7S7H - chains B and D of the 8 polymer chains in the assembly; structure by X-ray diffraction, 2.40 A resolution.

== Chain B ==
Molecule: Methane monooxygenase beta chain
Organism: Methylosinus trichosporium OB3b
UniProtKB: A0A2D2D5X7 (A0A2D2D5X7_METTR); numbering as in UniProt (aligned over 4-395)
Sequence (392 residues; each row starts with the number of its first residue):
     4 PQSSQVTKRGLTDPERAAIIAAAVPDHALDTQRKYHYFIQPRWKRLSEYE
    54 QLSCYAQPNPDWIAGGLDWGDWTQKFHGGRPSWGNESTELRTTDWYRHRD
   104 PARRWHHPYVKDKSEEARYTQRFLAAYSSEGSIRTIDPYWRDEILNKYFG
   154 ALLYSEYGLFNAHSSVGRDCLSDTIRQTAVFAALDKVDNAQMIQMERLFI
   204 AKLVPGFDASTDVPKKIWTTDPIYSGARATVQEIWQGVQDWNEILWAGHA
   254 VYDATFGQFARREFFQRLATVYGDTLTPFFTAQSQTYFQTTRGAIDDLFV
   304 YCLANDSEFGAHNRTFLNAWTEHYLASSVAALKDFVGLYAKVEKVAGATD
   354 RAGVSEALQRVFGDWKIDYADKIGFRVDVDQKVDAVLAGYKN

== Chain D ==
Molecule: Methane monooxygenase regulatory protein B
Organism: Methylosinus trichosporium OB3b
UniProtKB: A0A2D2D0T8 (A0A2D2D0T8_METTR); residue numbers follow UniProt; this construct covers 3-133
Sequence (131 residues; numbered 3 to 133; the number before each row is that of its first residue):
     3 SAHNAYNAGIMQKTGKAFADEFFAEENQVVHESNAVVLVLMKSDEIDAII
    53 EDIVLKGGKAKNPSIVVEDKAGFWWIKADGAIEIDAAEAGELLGKPFSVY
   103 DLLINVASAVGRAYTLGTKFTITSELMGLDR
Construct notes: engineered mutation Ala109 (Ser in A0A2D2D0T8), Ala111 (Thr in A0A2D2D0T8)
What the authors report for this chain:
  - mutagenesis - S109A/T111A (3-4 fold): increased catalytic activity on substrates larger than methane (citing earlier work)
  - mutagenesis - T111A: increased catalytic activity on ethane (citing earlier work)

== How chain B and chain D interact ==
Contacting residue pairs (13; chain B residue first):
  Gln5(B) with Glu70(D); Asp71(D), hydrogen bond (side chain-backbone)
  Ser6(B) with Ala7(D); Tyr8(D), hydrogen bond (side chain-backbone); Asn9(D), hydrogen bond (side chain-backbone); Glu70(D), hydrogen bond
  Ser7(B) with Tyr8(D); Asn9(D); Glu70(D), hydrogen bond; Lys72(D), hydrogen bond
  Val9(B) with Asp71(D)
  Arg12(B) with Ala73(D), hydrogen bond (side chain-backbone); Gly74(D)
Also at the interface, not in a pair above, chain B (6 interface residues in all): Gln8

== In short ==
The interface between chain B and chain D involves 6 residues on one side and 8 on the other, with 7 hydrogen
bonds. Among the polar pairs are Gln5(B)-Asp71(D), Ser6(B)-Tyr8(D) and Ser6(B)-Asn9(D). From the paper:
S109A/T111A of chain D increase catalytic activity on substrates larger than methane; T111A of chain D
increases catalytic activity on ethane.
Here chain B is Methane monooxygenase beta chain and chain D is Methane monooxygenase regulatory protein B,
both from Methylosinus trichosporium OB3b. Entry 7S7H (Complex structure of Methane monooxygenase hydroxylase
and regulatory subunit DBL2) was determined by X-ray diffraction together with 7S6Q, 7S6R, 7S6S and 7S6T from
the same study.
